7YU3 - chains B and G of the 5 polymer chains in the assembly; structure by electron microscopy, 3.50 A resolution.

Chain B:
Name: Guanine nucleotide-binding protein G(I)/G(S)/G(T) subunit beta-1
Organism: Rattus norvegicus
Reference sequence: P54311 (GBB1_RAT); residue numbers follow UniProt; this construct covers 2-340
Amino-acid sequence (351 residues; numbered -10 to 340; the number before each row is that of its first residue; numbers below 1 keep their minus sign (Met-10 is residue -10)):
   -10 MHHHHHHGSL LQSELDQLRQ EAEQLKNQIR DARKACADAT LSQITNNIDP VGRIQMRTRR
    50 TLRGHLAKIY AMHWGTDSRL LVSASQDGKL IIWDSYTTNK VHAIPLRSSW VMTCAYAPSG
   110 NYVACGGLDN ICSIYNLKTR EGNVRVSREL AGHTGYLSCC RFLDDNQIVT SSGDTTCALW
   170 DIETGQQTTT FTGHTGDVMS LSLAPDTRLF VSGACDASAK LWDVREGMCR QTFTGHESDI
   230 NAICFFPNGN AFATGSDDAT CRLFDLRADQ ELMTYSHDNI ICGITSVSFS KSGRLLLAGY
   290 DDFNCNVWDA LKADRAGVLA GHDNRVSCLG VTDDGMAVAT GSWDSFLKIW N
Unresolved in the structure: -10 to 2
Differences from the reference sequence: expression tag (-10 to 1)
Swiss-Prot annotation at these positions:
  - modified residue: Ser2 (N-acetylserine), His266 (Phosphohistidine)

Chain G:
Name: Guanine nucleotide-binding protein G(I)/G(S)/G(O) subunit gamma-2
Organism: Bos taurus
Reference sequence: P63212 (GBG2_BOVIN); residues 1-67 here = UniProt positions 1-67
Amino-acid sequence (68 residues; each row starts with the number of its first residue):
     1 MASNNTASIA QARKLVEQLK MEANIDRIKV SKAAADLMAY CEAHAKEDPL LTPVPASENP
    61 FREKKFFS
Unresolved in the structure: 1-7, 62-68
Differences from the reference sequence: expression tag (68)
Swiss-Prot annotation at these positions:
  - modified residue: Ala2 (N-acetylalanine)

Interface between chain B and chain G:
Residue-residue contacts (84; chain B residue first):
  Leu7(B) with Ala12(G), hydrophobic; Arg13(G); Val16(G)
  Ala11(B) with Leu15(G), hydrophobic
  Leu14(B) with Val16(G); Leu19(G), hydrophobic; Lys20(G)
  Lys15(B) with Leu19(G)
  Ile18(B) with Leu19(G); Glu22(G); Ala23(G), hydrophobic
  Ala21(B) with Arg27(G)
  Cys25(B) with Arg27(G); Ile28(G); Lys29(G); Val30(G), hydrogen bond (backbone-backbone)
  Ala26(B) with Val30(G), hydrophobic
  Asp27(B) with Lys29(G), salt bridge; Val30(G); Ser31(G)
  Ala28(B) with Val30(G)
  Leu30(B) with Ala34(G), hydrophobic
  Ile37(B) with Met38(G), hydrophobic
  Ile43(B) with Leu50(G); Leu51(G)
  Met45(B) with Leu50(G), hydrophobic
  Arg48(B) with Asn59(G); Phe61(G)
  Arg49(B) with Pro60(G); Phe61(G)
  Ser84(B) with Phe61(G)
  Tyr85(B) with Pro60(G), hydrophobic; Phe61(G), hydrophobic
  Met217(B) with Met21(G), hydrophobic
  Cys218(B) with Gln18(G)
  Arg219(B) with Glu22(G)
  Gln220(B) with Glu22(G); Ile25(G)
  Thr221(B) with Glu22(G), hydrogen bond
  Phe235(B) with Leu37(G), hydrophobic; Tyr40(G), hydrophobic; Cys41(G), hydrophobic
  Pro236(B) with Tyr40(G)
  Asn237(B) with Asp36(G), hydrogen bond; Tyr40(G)
  Ala240(B) with Leu37(G), hydrophobic
  Leu252(B) with Leu37(G), hydrophobic
  Asp254(B) with Ala33(G)
  Arg256(B) with Asp26(G); Arg27(G); Ile28(G), hydrogen bond (backbone-backbone); Asp36(G), salt bridge
  Ala257(B) with Arg27(G); Ile28(G)
  Asp258(B) with Ile25(G); Arg27(G), salt bridge
  Gln259(B) with Val30(G)
  Leu261(B) with Val30(G), hydrophobic; Leu37(G), hydrophobic
  Ser279(B) with Asp48(G), hydrogen bond; Leu50(G)
  Lys280(B) with Tyr40(G)
  Ser281(B) with Tyr40(G); Cys41(G), hydrogen bond (side chain-backbone); His44(G), hydrogen bond (side chain-backbone); Ala45(G); Asp48(G), hydrogen bond (backbone-side chain)
  Gly282(B) with Cys41(G), hydrogen bond (backbone-side chain)
  Arg283(B) with Cys41(G); Leu51(G)
  Leu284(B) with Leu50(G), hydrophobic
  Leu300(B) with Leu37(G); Met38(G), hydrophobic
  Val320(B) with Leu50(G), hydrophobic
  Asp323(B) with Pro49(G)
  Gly324(B) with Pro49(G); Leu50(G)
  Met325(B) with Pro49(G), hydrophobic; Pro60(G)
  Ala326(B) with Phe61(G), hydrophobic
  Val327(B) with Leu50(G), hydrophobic
  Ile338(B) with Phe61(G), hydrophobic
  Asn340(B) with Asn59(G), hydrogen bond; Phe61(G)
Other interface residues (no listed pair), chain B (58 interface residues in all): Leu4, Arg8, Arg22, Ala24, Ile33, Val40, Trp63, Lys209, Leu286
Other interface residues (no listed pair), chain G (38 interface residues in all): Ser8, Ile9, Glu47, Val54, Glu58

Summary:
58 residues of chain B face 38 of chain G across their interface, with 10 hydrogen bonds and 3 salt bridges.
Among the polar pairs are Asp27(B)-Lys29(G), Arg256(B)-Asp36(G) and Asp258(B)-Arg27(G).
Here chain B is Guanine nucleotide-binding protein G(I)/G(S)/G(T) subunit beta-1 (Rattus norvegicus) and chain
G is Guanine nucleotide-binding protein G(I)/G(S)/G(O) subunit gamma-2 (Bos taurus). Entry 7YU3 (Human
Lysophosphatidic Acid Receptor 1-Gi complex bound to ONO-0740556) was determined by electron microscopy
together with 7YU4, 7YU5, 7YU6, 7YU7 and 7YU8 from the same study.
